8JNF - chains B and I of the 16 polymer chains in the assembly; structure by electron microscopy, 6.91 A resolution (low resolution: residue-level contacts below are approximate; hydrogen-bond / salt-bridge calls are withheld).

# Chain B
Name: Histone H4
From: Homo sapiens
UniProtKB: P62805 (H4_HUMAN); residues 0-102 here correspond to UniProt positions 1-103 (UniProt number = residue number + 1)
Sequence (106 residues; row label = number of the first residue in the row; numbers below 1 keep their minus sign (Gly-3 is residue -3)):
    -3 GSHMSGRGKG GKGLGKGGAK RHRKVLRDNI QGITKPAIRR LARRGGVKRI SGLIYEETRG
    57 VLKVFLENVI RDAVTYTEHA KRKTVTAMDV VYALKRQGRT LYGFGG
Disordered / not traced: -3 to 24, 102
Differences from the reference sequence: expression tag (-3 to -1)
Swiss-Prot annotation at these positions:
  - DNA-binding region: Lys16 to Lys20
  - modified residue: Ser1 (N-acetylserine), Arg3 (Asymmetric dimethylarginine), Lys5 (N6-(2-hydroxyisobutyryl)lysine), Lys8 (N6-(2-hydroxyisobutyryl)lysine), Lys12 (N6-(2-hydroxyisobutyryl)lysine), Lys16 (N6-(2-hydroxyisobutyryl)lysine), Lys20 (N6,N6,N6-trimethyllysine), Lys31 (N6-(2-hydroxyisobutyryl)lysine), Lys44 (N6-(2-hydroxyisobutyryl)lysine), Ser47 (Phosphoserine), Tyr51 (Phosphotyrosine), Lys59 (N6-(2-hydroxyisobutyryl)lysine), Lys77 (N6-(2-hydroxyisobutyryl)lysine), Lys79 (N6-(2-hydroxyisobutyryl)lysine), Thr80 (Phosphothreonine), Tyr88 (Phosphotyrosine), Lys91 (N6-(2-hydroxyisobutyryl)lysine)
  - cross-link (Glycyl lysine isopeptide (Lys-Gly)): Lys12 (interchain with G-Cter in SUMO2), Lys20 (interchain with G-Cter in SUMO2), Lys31 (interchain with G-Cter in SUMO2), Lys59 (interchain with G-Cter in SUMO2), Lys79 (interchain with G-Cter in SUMO2), Lys91 (interchain with G-Cter in SUMO2)

# Chain I
Molecule: 156-nt DNA strand
From: synthetic construct
Sequence (156 nucleotides; numbered 1 to 156; the number before each row is that of its first residue):
     1 ATCAGAATCC CGGTGCCGAG GCCGCTCAAT TGGTCGTAGA CAGCTCTAGC ACCGCTTAAA
    61 CGCACGTACG CGCTGTCCCC CGCGTTTTAA CCGCCAAGGG GATTACACCC AAGACACCAG
   121 GCACGAGACA GAAAAAAACA ACGAAAACGG CCACCA
Disordered / not traced: 124-156

# Interface between chain B and chain I
Pairs across the interface (12):
  Arg35(B) - DC81(I)
  Arg45(B) - DC80(I)
  Arg45(B) - DC81(I)
  Ile46(B) - DC80(I)
  Ile46(B) - DC81(I)
  Ser47(B) - DC80(I)
  Gly48(B) - DC80(I)
  Lys77(B) - DG101(I)
  Arg78(B) - DG101(I)
  Lys79(B) - DG100(I)
  Lys79(B) - DG101(I)
  Thr80(B) - DG101(I)
Interface residues without a listed pair, chain B (12 interface residues in all): Arg39, Lys44, Tyr51

# In short
12 residues of chain B and 4 residues of chain I are in contact. From UniProt: a DNA-binding region on chain
B.
Chain B is Histone H4 (Homo sapiens) and chain I is a 156-nt DNA strand (synthetic construct); the structure,
The cryo-EM structure of the RAD51 filament bound to the nucleosome, was determined by electron microscopy
(same publication as 8JND, 8JNE, 8XBT, 8XBU and 8XBW).
